PDB entry 9ASA | electron microscopy, 3.12 A resolution | chains C and E of the 5 polymer chains in the assembly

[Chain C]
Name: Guanine nucleotide-binding protein G(I)/G(S)/G(T) subunit beta-1
Organism: Homo sapiens
Reference sequence: P62873 (GBB1_HUMAN); residue numbers follow UniProt; this construct covers 2-340
Chain sequence (358 residues; row label = number of the first residue in the row; numbers below 1 keep their minus sign (Met-17 is residue -17)):
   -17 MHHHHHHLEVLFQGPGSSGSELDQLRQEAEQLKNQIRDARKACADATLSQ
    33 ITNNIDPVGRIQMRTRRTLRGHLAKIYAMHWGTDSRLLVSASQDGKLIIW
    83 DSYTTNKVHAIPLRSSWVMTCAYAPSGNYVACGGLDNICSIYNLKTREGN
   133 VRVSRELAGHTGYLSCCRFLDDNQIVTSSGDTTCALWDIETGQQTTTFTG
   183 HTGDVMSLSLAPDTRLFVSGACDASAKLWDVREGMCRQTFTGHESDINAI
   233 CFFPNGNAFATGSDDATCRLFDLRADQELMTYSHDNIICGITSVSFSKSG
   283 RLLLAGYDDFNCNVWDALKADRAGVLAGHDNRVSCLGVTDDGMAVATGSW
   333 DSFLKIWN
Unresolved in the structure: -17 to 7
Sequence notes: expression tag (-17 to 1)

[Chain E]
Name: single chain Fab (svFv16)
Organism: Homo sapiens
Notes: antibody fragment or engineered binder
Chain sequence (267 residues; numbered 1 to 255 plus 17 insertion-coded residues; 5 numbers in that range are skipped by the numbering (no residue carries them; nothing is unmodelled there); the number before each row is that of its first residue; a row labelled like 119A-119Q holds insertion residues (119A, then the next letters in order)):
     1 DVQLVESGGGLVQPGGSRKLSCSASGFAFSSFGMHWVRQAPEKGLEWVAY
    51 ISSGSGTIYYADTVKGRFTISRDDPKNTLFLQMTSLRSEDTAMYYCVRSI
   101 YYYGSSPFDFWGQGTTLTV
119A-119Q SSGGGGSGGGGSGGGGS
   125 DIVMTQATSSVPVTPGESVSISCRSSKSLLHSNGNTYLYWFLQRPGQSPQ
   175 LLIYRMSNLASGVPDRFSGSGSGTAFTLTISRLEAEDVGVYYCMQHLEYP
   225 LTFGAGTKLELKAAALEVLFQGPHHHHHHHH
Unresolved in the structure: 1, 36, 119A-119Q, 236-255
Disulfides: Cys22-Cys96, Cys147-Cys217

[Chain C / chain E interface]
Pairs across the interface (13):
  Asp66(C) - Tyr103(E)
  Arg68(C) - Tyr103(E)
  Leu69(C) - Tyr103(E)  hydrophobic
  Val90(C) - Tyr102(E)  hydrophobic
  His91(C) - Tyr102(E)
  Arg129(C) - Val2(E)
  Arg129(C) - Phe110(E)
  Glu130(C) - Gly26(E)
  Glu130(C) - Phe27(E)
  Glu130(C) - Ala28(E)  hydrogen bond (backbone-backbone)
  Glu130(C) - Phe32(E)
  Gly131(C) - Ser31(E)
  Gly131(C) - Phe32(E)
Also at the interface, not in a pair above, chain C (9 interface residues in all): Asp83
Also at the interface, not in a pair above, chain E (11 interface residues in all): Arg98, Asp109

[Summary]
The interface between chain C and chain E involves 9 residues on one side and 11 on the other, with 1 hydrogen
bond. Its one hydrogen bond, Glu130(C)-Ala28(E), is backbone to backbone.
Here chain C is Guanine nucleotide-binding protein G(I)/G(S)/G(T) subunit beta-1 and chain E is single chain
Fab (svFv16), both from Homo sapiens. Entry 9ASA (Global reconstruction of 5-HT2AR bound to RS130-180 in
complex with a mini-Gq protein and scFv16 obtained ...) was determined by electron microscopy together with
9ARY, 9AS0, 9AS2, 9AS4, 9AS6 and 9AS8 from the same study.
